PDB entry 1IDD | X-ray diffraction, 2.50 A resolution | chain A

Chain A:
Protein: Isocitrate dehydrogenase
From: Escherichia coli
Notes: EC 1.1.1.42
UniProt: P08200 (IDH_ECOLI); residue numbers follow UniProt; this construct covers 1-416
Amino-acid sequence (416 residues; numbered 1 to 416; the number before each row is that of its first residue):
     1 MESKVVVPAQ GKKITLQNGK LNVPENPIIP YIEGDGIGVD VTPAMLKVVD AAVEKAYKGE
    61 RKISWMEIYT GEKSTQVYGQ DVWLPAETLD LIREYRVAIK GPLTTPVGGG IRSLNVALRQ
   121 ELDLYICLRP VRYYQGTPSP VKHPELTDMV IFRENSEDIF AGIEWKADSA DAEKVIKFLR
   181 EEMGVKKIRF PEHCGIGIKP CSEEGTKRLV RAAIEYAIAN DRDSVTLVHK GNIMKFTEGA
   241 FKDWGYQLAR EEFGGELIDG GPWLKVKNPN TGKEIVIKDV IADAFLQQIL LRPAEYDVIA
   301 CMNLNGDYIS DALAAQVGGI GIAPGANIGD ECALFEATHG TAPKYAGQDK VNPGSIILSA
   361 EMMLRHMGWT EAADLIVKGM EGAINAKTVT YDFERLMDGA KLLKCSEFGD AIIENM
Not modelled in the structure: 1-2
Sequence notes: engineered mutation Phe-160 (Tyr in P08200)
Reported in the primary citation:
  - mutagenesis - Y160F: decreased catalytic activity on hydride transfer from isocitrate
  - mutagenesis - Y160F: unchanged binding to isocitrate

Overview:
The paper reports that Y160F reduces catalytic activity on hydride transfer from isocitrate; Y160F leaves
binding to isocitrate unchanged.
Chain A is Isocitrate dehydrogenase (Escherichia coli); the structure, Isocitrate dehydrogenase Y160F mutant
apo enzyme, was determined by X-ray diffraction (same publication as 1IDC, 1IDE and 1IDF).
